PDB entry 2NXN | X-ray diffraction, 2.40 A resolution | chains A and B

Chain A:
Protein: Ribosomal protein L11 methyltransferase
Organism: Thermus thermophilus
Notes: EC 2.1.1.-
Reference sequence: Q84BQ9 (PRMA_THET8); numbering as in UniProt (aligned over 1-254)
Amino-acid sequence (254 residues; row label = number of the first residue in the row):
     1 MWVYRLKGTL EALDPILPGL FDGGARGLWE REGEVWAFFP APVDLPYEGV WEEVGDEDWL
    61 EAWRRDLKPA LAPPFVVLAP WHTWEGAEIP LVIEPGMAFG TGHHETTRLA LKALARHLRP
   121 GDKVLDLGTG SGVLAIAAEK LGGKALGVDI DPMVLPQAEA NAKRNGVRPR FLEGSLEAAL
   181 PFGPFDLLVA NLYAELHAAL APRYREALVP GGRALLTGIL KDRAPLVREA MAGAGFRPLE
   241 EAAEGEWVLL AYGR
Not modelled in the structure: 56-57, 99-100
UniProt features mapped onto this chain:
  - binding site (S-adenosyl-L-methionine): Thr107, Gly128, Asp149, Ser175, Asn191

Chain B:
Protein: 50S ribosomal protein L11
Organism: Thermus thermophilus
Reference sequence: P36238 (RL11_THETH); residue numbers follow UniProt; this construct covers 1-147
Amino-acid sequence (147 residues; each row starts with the number of its first residue):
     1 MKKVVAVVKL QLPAGKATPA PPVGPALGQH GANIMEFVKA FNAATANMGD AIVPVEITIY
    61 ADRSFTFVTK TPPASYLIRK AAGLEKGAHK PGREKVGRIT WEQVLEIAKQ KMPDLNTTDL
   121 EAAARMIAGS ARSMGVEVVG APEVKDA
Not modelled in the structure: 140-147

Chain A / chain B interface:
Pairs across the interface (64; chain A residue first):
  Leu10(A) - Gln11(B)
  Asp14(A) - Pro73(B)
  Asp14(A) - Ala74(B)
  Asp14(A) - Ser75(B)  hydrogen bond (backbone-side chain)
  Pro15(A) - Ser75(B)
  Pro15(A) - Ser133(B)
  Pro15(A) - Met134(B)
  Leu17(A) - Gln11(B)
  Pro18(A) - Ser75(B)
  Pro18(A) - Arg79(B)
  Gly19(A) - Lys86(B)  hydrogen bond (backbone-side chain)
  Phe21(A) - Pro13(B)  hydrophobic
  Phe21(A) - Ile52(B)  hydrophobic
  Asp22(A) - Arg79(B)  salt bridge
  Asp22(A) - Glu85(B)
  Asp22(A) - Lys86(B)
  Asp22(A) - Gly87(B)
  Gly23(A) - Lys86(B)
  Arg26(A) - Pro13(B)
  Arg26(A) - Lys16(B)
  Gly27(A) - Gln11(B)
  Gly27(A) - Pro22(B)
  Leu28(A) - Leu10(B)
  Leu28(A) - Gln11(B)  hydrogen bond (backbone-backbone)
  Leu28(A) - Pro22(B)
  Trp29(A) - Val8(B)
  Trp29(A) - Lys9(B)
  Trp29(A) - Leu10(B)
  Trp29(A) - Pro22(B)  hydrophobic
  Trp29(A) - Pro25(B)  hydrophobic
  Trp29(A) - Ala26(B)
  Glu30(A) - Lys9(B)  salt bridge
  Phe38(A) - Pro21(B)  hydrophobic
  Phe38(A) - Pro22(B)  hydrophobic
  Leu45(A) - Lys86(B)
  Pro46(A) - His89(B)
  Pro46(A) - Lys90(B)
  Tyr47(A) - Ala88(B)
  Tyr47(A) - His89(B)
  Tyr47(A) - Lys90(B)
  Glu48(A) - Lys90(B)
  Trp59(A) - Pro21(B)  hydrophobic
  Trp59(A) - Gly24(B)
  Trp59(A) - Pro25(B)  hydrophobic
  Trp59(A) - Ile34(B)
  His103(A) - Met35(B)
  His104(A) - Met35(B)
  His104(A) - Lys39(B)
  Thr106(A) - Lys39(B)
  Asn191(A) - Lys39(B)  hydrogen bond
  Tyr193(A) - Gly15(B)
  Tyr193(A) - Asn42(B)
  Tyr193(A) - Ala43(B)  hydrophobic
  Tyr193(A) - Ala46(B)  hydrophobic
  Glu195(A) - Ala46(B)
  Glu195(A) - Asn47(B)
  Leu220(A) - Ala43(B)  hydrophobic
  Leu220(A) - Ala44(B)
  Arg223(A) - Ala44(B)  hydrogen bond (side chain-backbone)
  Arg223(A) - Asn47(B)  hydrogen bond
  Glu246(A) - Ala40(B)
  Trp247(A) - Lys39(B)
  Trp247(A) - Ala40(B)  hydrophobic
  Trp247(A) - Ala43(B)  hydrophobic
Other interface residues (no listed pair), chain A (33 interface residues in all): Glu11, Trp63, Gly218
Other interface residues (no listed pair), chain B (39 interface residues in all): Leu12, Pro19, Gln29, Tyr76, Leu115

In short:
The interface between chain A and chain B involves 33 residues on one side and 39 on the other; the contacts
include 6 hydrogen bonds and 2 salt bridges. Among the polar pairs are Asp22(A)-Arg79(B), Glu30(A)-Lys9(B) and
Asp14(A)-Ser75(B).
Chain A is Ribosomal protein L11 methyltransferase and chain B is 50S ribosomal protein L11, both from Thermus
thermophilus; the structure, T. thermophilus ribosomal protein L11 methyltransferase (PrmA) in complex with
ribosomal protein L11, was determined by X-ray diffraction, deposited together with 2NXC, 2NXE and 2NXJ.
